Entry 6GPX (X-ray diffraction, 2.70 A resolution); this record covers chain A.

== Chain A ==
Protein: C-C chemokine receptor type 2, Rubredoxin
From: Homo sapiens
Notes: fragment: rubredoxin inserted into ccr2a between residue 231 and 235
Reference sequence: chimeric construct of P41597, P00268: residues 29-231 from P41597 (CCR2_HUMAN) positions 29-231 (same numbers); residues 232-285 from P00268 positions 1-54 (UniProt number = residue number - 231); residues 286-372 from P41597 (CCR2_HUMAN) positions 235-321 (UniProt number = residue number - 51)
Sequence (349 residues; row label = number of the first residue in the row):
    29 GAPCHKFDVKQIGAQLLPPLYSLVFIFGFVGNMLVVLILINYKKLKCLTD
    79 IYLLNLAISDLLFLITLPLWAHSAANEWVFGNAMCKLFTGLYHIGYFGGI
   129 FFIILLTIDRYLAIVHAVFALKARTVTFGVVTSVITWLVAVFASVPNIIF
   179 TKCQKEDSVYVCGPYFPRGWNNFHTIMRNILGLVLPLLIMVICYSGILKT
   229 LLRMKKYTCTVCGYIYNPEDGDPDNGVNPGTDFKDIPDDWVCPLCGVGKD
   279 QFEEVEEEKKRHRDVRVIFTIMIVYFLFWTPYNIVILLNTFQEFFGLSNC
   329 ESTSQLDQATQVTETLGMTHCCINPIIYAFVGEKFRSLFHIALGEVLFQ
Unresolved in the structure: 29-35, 145-152, 285-290, 374-377
Construct notes: conflict Tyr-70 (Cys in P41597), Asn-175 (Gly in P41597), Asp-292 (Ala241 in P41597); expression tag (373-377)
Cystine bridges: Cys-113/Cys-190
Ion coordination: Zn2+: Cys-237, Cys-240, Cys-270, Cys-273
Residues lining bound ligands: MK-0812 (F7N; [(3S,4S)-3-methoxyoxan-4-yl]-[(1R,3S)-3-propan-2-yl-3-[[3-(trifluoromethyl)-7,8-dihydro-5H-1,6-naphthyridin-6-yl]carbonyl]cyclopentyl]azanium): Val-37, Ile-40, Gly-41, Leu-44, Leu-45, Tyr-49, Trp-98, Ser-101, Ala-102, Thr-117, Tyr-120, His-121, Thr-179, Cys-190, Gly-191, Gln-339, Val-340, Glu-342, Thr-343, Met-346
Curated features (UniProtKB/Swiss-Prot):
  - modified residue: Tyr-139 (Phosphotyrosine), Met-232 (N-formylmethionine)
  - binding site (Fe cation): Cys-237, Cys-240, Cys-270, Cys-273

== Overview ==
Bound to chain A: MK-0812. Cys-237, Cys-240, Cys-270 and Cys-273 coordinate Zn2+. Curated annotation (UniProt)
lists 4 Fe cation-binding residues.
Chain A is C-C chemokine receptor type 2, Rubredoxin (Homo sapiens); the structure, Crystal structure of CCR2A
in complex with mk-0812, was determined by X-ray diffraction together with 6GPS from the same study.
